4L5W - chain A; structure by X-ray diffraction, 1.70 A resolution.

# Chain A
Molecule: Carbonic anhydrase 2
Organism: Homo sapiens
Notes: EC 4.2.1.1
Reference sequence: P00918 (CAH2_HUMAN); the author numbering skips numbers that UniProt does not, so the offset changes along the chain: 1-125 = UniProt 1-125; 127-261 = UniProt 126-260
Amino-acid sequence (260 residues; row label = number of the first residue in the row; note: 1 number in that range is skipped by the numbering (no residue carries it; nothing is unmodelled there)):
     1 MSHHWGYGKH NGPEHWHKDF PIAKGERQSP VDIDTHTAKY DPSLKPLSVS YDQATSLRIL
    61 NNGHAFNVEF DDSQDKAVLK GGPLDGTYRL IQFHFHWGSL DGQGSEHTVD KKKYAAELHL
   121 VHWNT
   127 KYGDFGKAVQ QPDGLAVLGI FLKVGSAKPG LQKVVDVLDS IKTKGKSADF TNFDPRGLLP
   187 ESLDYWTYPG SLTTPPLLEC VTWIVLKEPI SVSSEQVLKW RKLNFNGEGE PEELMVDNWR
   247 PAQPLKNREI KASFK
Disordered / not traced: 1-3
Construct notes: engineered mutation Trp226 (Phe225 in P00918), Glu255 (Gln254 in P00918)
UniProt features mapped onto this chain:
  - active site: His64 (Proton donor/acceptor)
  - binding site (Zn(2+)): His94, His96, His119
  - binding site (substrate): Thr199, Thr200
  - site: Tyr7 (Fine-tunes the proton-transfer properties of H-64), Asn62 (Fine-tunes the proton-transfer properties of H-64), Asn67 (Fine-tunes the proton-transfer properties of H-64), Gln92 (Involved in the binding of some activators, including histamine and L-histidine)
  - modified residue: Ser2 (N-acetylserine), Ser166 (Phosphoserine), Ser173 (Phosphoserine)
Bound ions: Zn2+: His94, His96, His119
What the authors report for this chain:
  - mutagenesis - F226W: decreased stability
  - mutagenesis - F226W (87 M-1 mus-1): unchanged catalytic activity
  - contacts within the chain: Phe66-Trp226 (pi stacking), Phe95-Trp226, Trp97-Trp226 (pi stacking)
  - catalytic residues: His64
  - mutagenesis - F226W (1.0 mus-1): decreased catalytic activity on proton transfer
  - conformationally variable residues (side-chain flip): His64

# Summary
His94, His96 and His119 form the Zn2+ site. From UniProt: active-site residue His64, 3 Zn2+-binding residues
and substrate-binding residues Thr199 and Thr200. From the paper: the catalytic residue His64; F226W reduces
stability.
Chain A is Carbonic anhydrase 2 (Homo sapiens); the structure, Structural implications of the secondary CO2
binding pocket in human carbonic anhydrase II, was determined by X-ray diffraction, deposited together with
4L5U and 4L5V.
